PDB entry 9PFF | electron microscopy, 3.09 A resolution | chains E and F of the 14 polymer chains in the assembly

[Chain E (and F)]
Name: Vesicle-fusing ATPase
From: Cricetulus griseus
Notes: EC 3.6.4.6; chain F of this document is another copy of the same molecule, construct and numbering; everything in this record applies to it too
UniProt: P18708 (NSF_CRIGR); numbering as in UniProt (aligned over 1-744)
Sequence (747 residues; each row starts with the number of its first residue; numbers below 1 keep their minus sign (Gly-2 is residue -2)):
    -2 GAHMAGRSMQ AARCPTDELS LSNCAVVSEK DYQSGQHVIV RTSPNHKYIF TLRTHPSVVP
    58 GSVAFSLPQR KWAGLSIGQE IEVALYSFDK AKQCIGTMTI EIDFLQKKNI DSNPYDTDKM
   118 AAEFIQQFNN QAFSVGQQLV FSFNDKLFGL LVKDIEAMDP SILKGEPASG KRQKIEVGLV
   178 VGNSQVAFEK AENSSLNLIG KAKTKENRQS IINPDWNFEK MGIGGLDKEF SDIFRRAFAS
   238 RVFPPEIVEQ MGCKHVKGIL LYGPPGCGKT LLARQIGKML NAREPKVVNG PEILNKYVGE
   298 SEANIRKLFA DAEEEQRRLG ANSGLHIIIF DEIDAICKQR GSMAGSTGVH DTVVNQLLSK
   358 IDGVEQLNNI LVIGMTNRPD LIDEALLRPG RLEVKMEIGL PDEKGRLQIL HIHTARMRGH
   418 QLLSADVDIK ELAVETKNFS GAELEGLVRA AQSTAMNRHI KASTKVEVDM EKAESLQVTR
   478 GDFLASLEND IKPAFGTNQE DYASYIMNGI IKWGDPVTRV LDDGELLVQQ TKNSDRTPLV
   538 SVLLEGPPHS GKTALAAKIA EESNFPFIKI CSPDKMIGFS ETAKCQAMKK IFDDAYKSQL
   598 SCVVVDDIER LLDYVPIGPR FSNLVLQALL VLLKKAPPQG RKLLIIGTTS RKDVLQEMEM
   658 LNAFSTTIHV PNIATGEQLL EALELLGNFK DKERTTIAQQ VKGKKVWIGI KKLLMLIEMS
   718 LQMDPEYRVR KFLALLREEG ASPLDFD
Disordered / not traced: -2 to 0, 155-170, 741-744 (chain F: -2 to 209, 336-343, 741-744)
Construct notes: expression tag (-2 to 0)
Curated features (UniProtKB/Swiss-Prot):
  - binding site (ATP): Asn505 to Trp510, Pro545 to Leu552
  - binding site (Mg(2+)): Thr550
  - modified residue: Lys105 (N6-acetyllysine), Ser207 (Phosphoserine), Tyr259 (Phosphotyrosine), Ser569 (Phosphoserine)
Ligand contacts:
  - ATP (adenosine-5'-triphosphate), molecule 1: Gly219, Ile220, Gly221, Gly222, Pro262, Gly263, Cys264, Gly265, Lys266, Thr267, Leu268, Asn374, Ile406, His410, Gly438, Ala439, Glu442
  - ATP, molecule 2: Ile503, Met504, Asn505, Gly506, Ile507, Ile508, Trp510, Pro545, His546, Ser547, Gly548, Lys549, Thr550, Ala551, Leu552, Asp604, Ile707, Lys708
What the authors report for this chain:
  - binding site for Syntaxin-1A: Tyr294
  - binding site for ATP: Asp328, Glu329, Asn374, Arg385, Arg388
  - mutagenesis - I209N: decreased catalytic activity on ternary SNARE complexes (citing earlier work)
  - mutagenesis - I209N: unchanged catalytic activity on binary SNARE complexes (citing earlier work)
  - post-translational modification sites: Ser207 (citing earlier work)

[How chain E and chain F interact]
Contacting residue pairs (41):
  Ile209(E) - Val463(F)  hydrophobic
  Pro211(E) - Lys462(F)
  Trp213(E) - Thr461(F)
  Trp213(E) - Lys462(F)
  Asn214(E) - Thr461(F)
  Phe231(E) - Val463(F)  hydrophobic
  Arg232(E) - Ser450(F)
  Arg232(E) - Asn454(F)
  Arg232(E) - Asp487(F)  salt bridge
  Arg233(E) - Asp487(F)  hydrogen bond (side chain-backbone)
  Arg233(E) - Ile488(F)
  Val239(E) - Val465(F)  hydrophobic
  Phe240(E) - Met453(F)  hydrophobic
  Phe240(E) - Ile457(F)  hydrophobic
  Pro241(E) - Asp466(F)
  Gln247(E) - Arg413(F)
  Met248(E) - Arg413(F)
  Met248(E) - Gln449(F)
  Val295(E) - Lys293(F)
  Gly296(E) - Lys293(F)
  Pro386(E) - Ala439(F)  hydrophobic
  Gln526(E) - Gln719(F)
  Gln527(E) - Met716(F)
  Gln527(E) - Gln719(F)
  Ser531(E) - Glu715(F)  hydrogen bond
  Arg533(E) - Leu683(F)
  Arg533(E) - Asn685(F)  hydrogen bond
  Thr534(E) - Glu715(F)
  Lys586(E) - Ile574(F)
  Phe618(E) - Arg617(F)
  Asn620(E) - Val612(F)
  Leu621(E) - Phe576(F)
  Gln624(E) - Arg607(F)  hydrogen bond
  Gln624(E) - Asp610(F)
  Gln624(E) - Tyr611(F)
  Gln624(E) - Val612(F)
  Val628(E) - Ile574(F)  hydrophobic
  Lys631(E) - Asp604(F)  salt bridge
  Glu656(E) - Pro613(F)
  Glu656(E) - Arg648(F)  salt bridge
  Ser662(E) - Met712(F)
Interface residues without a listed pair, chain E (45 interface residues in all): Asp212, Phe215, Ile244, Lys251, Leu536, Cys582, Pro616, Arg617, Leu623, Ala625, Leu627, Leu629, Lys632, Glu654, Met655, Asn659
Interface residues without a listed pair, chain F (44 interface residues in all): Glu440, Arg446, Glu471, Met504, Asn505, His546, Pro570, Asp571, Gly575, Ile614, Lys709, Leu711, Ile714

[Summary]
The interface between chain E and chain F involves 45 residues on one side and 44 on the other; the contacts
include 4 hydrogen bonds and 3 salt bridges. Polar contacts include Arg232(E)-Asp487(F), Lys631(E)-Asp604(F)
and Glu656(E)-Arg648(F). The paper reports a binding site for ATP at Asp328(E), Glu329(E) and Asn374(E) among
others; I209N of chain E reduces catalytic activity on ternary SNARE complexes.
Chain E and chain F are both Vesicle-fusing ATPase (Cricetulus griseus); the structure, Min22bin20S complex
(NSF-alphaSNAP-2:2 syntaxin-1a H3:SNAP-25 SN1), non-hydrolyzing, class 27, was determined by electron
microscopy, deposited together with 9OJR, 9OJU, 9OJZ, 9OK3, 9OK5, 9OKC and 17 further entries.
